PDB entry 7O34 | X-ray diffraction, 1.20 A resolution | chains A and P

# Chain A
Molecule: 14-3-3 protein sigma
From: Homo sapiens
UniProt: P31947 (1433S_HUMAN); numbering as in UniProt (aligned over 1-231)
Sequence (236 residues; numbered -4 to 231; the number before each row is that of its first residue; numbers below 1 keep their minus sign (Gly-4 is residue -4)):
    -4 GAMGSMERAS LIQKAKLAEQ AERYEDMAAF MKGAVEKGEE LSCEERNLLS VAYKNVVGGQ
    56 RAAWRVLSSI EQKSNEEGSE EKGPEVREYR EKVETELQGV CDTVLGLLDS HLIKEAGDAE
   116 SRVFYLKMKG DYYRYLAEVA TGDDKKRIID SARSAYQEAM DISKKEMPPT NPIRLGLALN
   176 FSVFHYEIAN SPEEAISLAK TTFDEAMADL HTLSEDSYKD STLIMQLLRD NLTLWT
Disordered / not traced: -4 to -3, 70-77
Differences from the reference sequence: expression tag (-4 to 0)
Covalent attachments: [4-(4-ethylpiperazin-1-yl)sulfonylphenyl]methanol (V0Q) linked to Lys122
Metal / ion sites: Mg2+ near Glu2 (its only coordinating residue here)
Residues lining bound ligands: V0Q ([4-(4-ethylpiperazin-1-yl)sulfonylphenyl]methanol): Asn42, Pro167, Ile168, Gly171, Ile219
UniProt features mapped onto this chain:
  - site (Interaction with phosphoserine on interacting protein): Arg56, Arg129
  - modified residue (Phosphoserine): Ser5, Ser74
Reported in the primary citation:
  - binding site for V0Q: Lys122

# Chain P
Molecule: Transcription factor p65
UniProt: Q04206 (TF65_HUMAN); numbering as in UniProt (aligned over 39-51)
Sequence (13 residues; numbered 39 to 51; the number before each row is that of its first residue):
    39 EGRSAGSIPG RRS
Disordered / not traced: 39-43
Differences from the reference sequence: variant Arg49 (Glu in Q04206)
Modified residues: Ser45 (phosphoserine; SEP)

# Chain A / chain P interface
Pairs across the interface (24; chain A residue first):
  Glu14(A) - Arg50(P)
  Glu14(A) - Ser51(P)  hydrogen bond
  Val46(A) - Gly48(P)
  Val46(A) - Arg49(P)
  Val46(A) - Arg50(P)
  Val46(A) - Ser51(P)
  Lys49(A) - Gly48(P)
  Lys49(A) - Arg49(P)
  Asn50(A) - Arg49(P)  hydrogen bond (side chain-backbone)
  Gly53(A) - Arg49(P)
  Arg56(A) - Ser45(P)
  Lys122(A) - Ile46(P)
  Arg129(A) - Ser45(P)
  Tyr130(A) - Ser45(P)
  Gly171(A) - Ile46(P)
  Leu174(A) - Gly44(P)
  Leu174(A) - Ser45(P)
  Leu174(A) - Ile46(P)
  Asn175(A) - Ser45(P)
  Asn175(A) - Ile46(P)  hydrogen bond (side chain-backbone)
  Val178(A) - Gly44(P)
  Val178(A) - Ser45(P)
  Ile219(A) - Ile46(P)  hydrophobic
  Asn226(A) - Gly44(P)  hydrogen bond (side chain-backbone)
Interface residues without a listed pair, chain A (20 interface residues in all): Tyr19, Leu43, Ser45, Gly54, Leu222
Interface residues without a listed pair, chain P (8 interface residues in all): Pro47

# In short
Chain A and chain P form an interface of 20 and 8 residues respectively; the contacts include 4 hydrogen
bonds. Among the polar pairs are Glu14(A)-Ser51(P), Asn50(A)-Arg49(P) and Asn175(A)-Ile46(P). Compound V0Q is
covalently linked to Lys122(A). From the paper: a binding site for V0Q at Lys122(A).
Here chain A is 14-3-3 protein sigma (Homo sapiens) and chain P is Transcription factor p65. Entry 7O34
(14-3-3 sigma with RelA/p65 binding site pS45 and covalently bound TCF521-043) was determined by X-ray
diffraction, deposited together with 7BI3, 7BIQ, 7BIW, 7BIY, 7BJB, 7BJF and 54 further entries.
